2VMA - chain A; structure by X-ray diffraction, 1.90 A resolution.

[Chain A]
Name: General secretion pathway protein F
Organism: Vibrio cholerae
Reference sequence: P45780 (GSPF_VIBCH); numbering as in UniProt (aligned over 56-170)
Chain sequence (123 residues; each row starts with the number of its first residue):
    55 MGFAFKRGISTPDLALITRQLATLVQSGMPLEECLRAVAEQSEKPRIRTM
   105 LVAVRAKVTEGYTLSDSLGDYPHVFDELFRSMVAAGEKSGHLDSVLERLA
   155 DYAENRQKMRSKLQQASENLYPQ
Not modelled in the structure: 55
Modified positions: Mse55 (selenomethionine); Mse83, Mse104, Mse136, Mse163 (selenomethionine; parent Met)
Metal / ion sites: Ca2+ site 1: E97 (shared with 2 residues of chain B); Ca2+ site 2: E151, D155 (shared with 1 residue of chain B)
UniProt features mapped onto this chain:
  - binding site (Ca(2+)): E97, E151, D155

[Overview]
E151 and D155 coordinate Ca2+ site 2. Curated annotation (UniProt) lists 3 Ca2+-binding residues.
Chain A is General secretion pathway protein F (Vibrio cholerae); the structure, The three-dimensional
structure of the cytoplasmic domains of EpsF from the Type 2 Secretion System of ..., was determined by X-ray
diffraction (same publication as 2VMB and 3C1Q).
